6LSY - chains A and B of the 14 polymer chains in the assembly; structure by electron microscopy, 6.33 A resolution (low resolution: residue-level contacts below are approximate; hydrogen-bond / salt-bridge calls are withheld).

[Chain A (and B)]
Name: ATP-dependent Clp protease, ATP-binding subunit
Organism: Streptococcus pneumoniae
Notes: chain B of this document is another copy of the same molecule, construct and numbering; everything in this record applies to it too
UniProt: A0A2U3RY34 (A0A2U3RY34_STREE); numbering as in UniProt (aligned over 1-701)
Amino-acid sequence (701 residues; each row starts with the number of its first residue):
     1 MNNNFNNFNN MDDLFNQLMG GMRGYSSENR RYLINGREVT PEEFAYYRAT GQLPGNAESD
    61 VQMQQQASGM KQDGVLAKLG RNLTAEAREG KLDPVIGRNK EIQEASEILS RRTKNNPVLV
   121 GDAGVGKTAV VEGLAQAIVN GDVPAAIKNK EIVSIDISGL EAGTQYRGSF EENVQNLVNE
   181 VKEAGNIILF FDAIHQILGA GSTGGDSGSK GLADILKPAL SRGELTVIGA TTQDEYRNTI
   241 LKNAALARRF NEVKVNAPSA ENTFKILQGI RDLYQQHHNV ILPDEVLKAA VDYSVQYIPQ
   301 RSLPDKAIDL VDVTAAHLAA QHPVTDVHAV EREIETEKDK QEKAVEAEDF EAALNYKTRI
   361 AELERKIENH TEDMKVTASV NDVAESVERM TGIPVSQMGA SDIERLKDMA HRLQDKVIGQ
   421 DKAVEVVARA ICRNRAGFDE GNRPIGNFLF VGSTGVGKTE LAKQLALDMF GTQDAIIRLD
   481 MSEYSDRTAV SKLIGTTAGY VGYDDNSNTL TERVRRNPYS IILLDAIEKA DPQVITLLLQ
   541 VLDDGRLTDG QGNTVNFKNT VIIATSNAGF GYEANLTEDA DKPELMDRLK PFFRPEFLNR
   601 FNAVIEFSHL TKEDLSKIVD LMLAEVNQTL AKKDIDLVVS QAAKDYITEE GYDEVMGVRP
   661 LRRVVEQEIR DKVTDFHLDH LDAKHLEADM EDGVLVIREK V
Not modelled in the structure: 1-75, 699-701
Sequence notes: engineered mutation Ala193 (Glu in A0A2U3RY34), Ala526 (Glu in A0A2U3RY34)

[Chain A / chain B interface]
Pairs across the interface (63; chain A residue first):
  Asp156(A) - Arg222(B)
  Ser158(A) - Arg222(B)
  Gln165(A) - Glu172(B)
  Arg167(A) - Arg167(B)
  Arg167(A) - Gly168(B)
  His277(A) - Arg112(B)
  His278(A) - Arg112(B)
  Gln300(A) - Arg248(B)
  Ser302(A) - Arg248(B)
  Asp309(A) - Lys114(B)
  Asp312(A) - Arg111(B)
  Asp312(A) - Arg112(B)
  Val313(A) - Glu107(B)
  Val313(A) - Arg111(B)
  Ala316(A) - Ser106(B)
  Ala316(A) - Ser110(B)
  His317(A) - Glu107(B)
  Pro323(A) - Gly141(B)
  Pro323(A) - Asp142(B)
  Pro323(A) - Val143(B)
  Pro323(A) - Pro144(B)
  Val324(A) - Gly141(B)
  His328(A) - Asn140(B)
  His328(A) - Gly141(B)
  Glu331(A) - Lys148(B)
  Arg332(A) - Val139(B)
  Met390(A) - Glu107(B)
  Met390(A) - Arg111(B)
  Ser485(A) - Gln533(B)
  Arg487(A) - Gln533(B)
  Thr488(A) - Asp531(B)
  Thr488(A) - Gln533(B)
  Val490(A) - Thr497(B)
  Ser491(A) - Thr497(B)
  Ser491(A) - Tyr500(B)
  Lys492(A) - Thr497(B)
  Lys492(A) - Tyr500(B)
  Lys492(A) - Asp531(B)
  Lys492(A) - Val534(B)
  Leu493(A) - Gln533(B)
  Leu493(A) - Leu537(B)
  Ile494(A) - Val501(B)
  Glu512(A) - Ile240(B)
  Arg513(A) - Ile240(B)
  Arg516(A) - Asn243(B)
  Thr629(A) - Asp439(B)
  Lys633(A) - Ala436(B)
  Lys633(A) - Phe438(B)
  Ile635(A) - Phe438(B)
  Arg663(A) - Asn599(B)
  Glu666(A) - Glu440(B)
  Glu666(A) - Arg443(B)
  Arg670(A) - Arg433(B)
  Arg670(A) - Glu440(B)
  Asp671(A) - Arg429(B)
  Val673(A) - Phe438(B)
  Thr674(A) - Phe438(B)
  Asp675(A) - Arg429(B)
  His677(A) - Phe438(B)
  Leu678(A) - Ile403(B)
  Leu678(A) - Leu406(B)
  Leu678(A) - Lys407(B)
  His680(A) - Ile403(B)
Also at the interface, not in a pair above, chain A (52 interface residues in all): Gly163, Ala319, His322, Thr325, Thr454, Thr509, Leu630, Met656, Arg659
Also at the interface, not in a pair above, chain B (45 interface residues in all): Ala146, Ser169, Gly437, Asp486, Ala498, Glu596, Arg600

[In short]
Chain A and chain B form an interface of 52 and 45 residues respectively.
Chain A and chain B are both ATP-dependent Clp protease, ATP-binding subunit (Streptococcus pneumoniae); the
structure, AAA+ ATPase, ClpL from Streptococcus pneumoniae - ATP bound, was determined by electron microscopy
(same publication as 6LT4).
